Entry 5FKX (electron microscopy, 6.10 A resolution (low resolution: residue-level contacts below are approximate; hydrogen-bond / salt-bridge calls are withheld)); this record covers chain A.

[Chain A]
Molecule: Lysine decarboxylase, inducible
Source organism: Escherichia coli K-12
Notes: EC 4.1.1.18
UniProt: P0A9H3 (LDCI_ECOLI); residues 1-711 here = UniProt positions 1-711
Amino-acid sequence (711 residues; row label = number of the first residue in the row):
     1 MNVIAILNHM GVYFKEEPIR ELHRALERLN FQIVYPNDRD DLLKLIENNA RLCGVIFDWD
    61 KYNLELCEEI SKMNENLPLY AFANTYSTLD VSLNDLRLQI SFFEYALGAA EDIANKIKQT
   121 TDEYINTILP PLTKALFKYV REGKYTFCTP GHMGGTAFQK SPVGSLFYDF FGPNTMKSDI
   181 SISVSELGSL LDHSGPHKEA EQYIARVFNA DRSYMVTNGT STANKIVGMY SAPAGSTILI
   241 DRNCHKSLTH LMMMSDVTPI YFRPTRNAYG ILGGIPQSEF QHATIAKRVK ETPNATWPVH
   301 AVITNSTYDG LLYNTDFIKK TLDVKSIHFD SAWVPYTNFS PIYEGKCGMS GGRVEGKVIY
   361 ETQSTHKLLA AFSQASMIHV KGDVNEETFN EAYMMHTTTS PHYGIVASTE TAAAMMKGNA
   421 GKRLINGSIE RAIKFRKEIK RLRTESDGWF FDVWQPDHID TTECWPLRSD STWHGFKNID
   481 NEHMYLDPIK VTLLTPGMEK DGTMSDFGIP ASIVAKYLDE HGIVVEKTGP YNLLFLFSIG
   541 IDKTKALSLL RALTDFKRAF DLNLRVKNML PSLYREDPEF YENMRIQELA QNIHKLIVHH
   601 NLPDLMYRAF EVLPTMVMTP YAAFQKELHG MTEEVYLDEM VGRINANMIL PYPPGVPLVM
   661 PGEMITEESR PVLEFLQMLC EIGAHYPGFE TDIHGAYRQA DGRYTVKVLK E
Not modelled in the structure: 367
UniProt features mapped onto this chain:
  - modified residue: Lys367 (N6-(pyridoxal phosphate)lysine)
From the paper describing this entry:
  - specificity-determining residues: Tyr697 (by similarity / conservation)

[Summary]
From the paper: the specificity determinant Tyr697.
Chain A is Lysine decarboxylase, inducible (Escherichia coli K-12); the structure, Structure of E.coli
inducible lysine decarboxylase at active pH, was determined by electron microscopy, deposited together with
5FKZ and 5FL2.
